Entry 8S7X (electron microscopy, 2.78 A resolution); this record covers chains F and I of the 11 polymer chains in the assembly.

[Chain F]
Molecule: Methyl-coenzyme M reductase subunit alpha
Organism: Methanococcus maripaludis
Notes: EC 2.8.4.1
UniProtKB: A0A2L1CBB0 (A0A2L1CBB0_METMI); residue numbers follow UniProt; this construct covers 1-553
Sequence (553 residues; numbered 1 to 553; the number before each row is that of its first residue):
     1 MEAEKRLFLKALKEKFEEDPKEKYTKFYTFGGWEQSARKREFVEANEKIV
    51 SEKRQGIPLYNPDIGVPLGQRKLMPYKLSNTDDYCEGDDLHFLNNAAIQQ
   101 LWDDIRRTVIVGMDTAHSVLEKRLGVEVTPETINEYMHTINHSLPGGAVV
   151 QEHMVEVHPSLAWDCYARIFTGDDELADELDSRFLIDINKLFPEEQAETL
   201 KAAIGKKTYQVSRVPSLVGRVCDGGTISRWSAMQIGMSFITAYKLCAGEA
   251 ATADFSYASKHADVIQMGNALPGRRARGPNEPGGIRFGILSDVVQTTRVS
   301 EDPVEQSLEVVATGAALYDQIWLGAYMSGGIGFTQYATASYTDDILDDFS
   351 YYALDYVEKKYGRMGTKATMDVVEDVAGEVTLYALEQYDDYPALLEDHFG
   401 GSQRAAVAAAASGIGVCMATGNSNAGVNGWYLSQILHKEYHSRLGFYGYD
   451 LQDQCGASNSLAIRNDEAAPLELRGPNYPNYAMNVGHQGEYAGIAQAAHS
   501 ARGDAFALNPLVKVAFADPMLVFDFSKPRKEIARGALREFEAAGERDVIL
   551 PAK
Disordered / not traced: 1-58
Sequence notes: variant Ser51 (Ala in A0A2L1CBB0)
Modified positions: His261 (N1-methylated histidine; MHS); Arg275 (5-methyl-arginine; AGM); Gln403 (2-methyl-glutamine; MGN); Gly448 (thioglycin; GL3); Cys455 (S-methylcysteine; SMC)
Bound ions: factor 430 Ni: Gln151 (together with 1-thioethanesulfonic acid)
Residues lining bound ligands:
  - factor 430 (F43), molecule 1: Ala148, Val149, Val150, Gln151, Met154, Met233, Gln234, Met237, Ile240, Ala247
  - factor 430 (F43), molecule 2: Gly329, Ile331, Gly332, Phe333, Thr334, Gln335, Tyr336, Phe399, Gly400, Gln403, Gly445, Phe446
  - SHT (O-phosphono-N-{(2E)-7-[(2-sulfoethyl)dithio]hept-2-enoyl}-L-threonine): Leu323, Met327, Ser328, Phe333, Tyr336, Phe446, Tyr447, Ala482, Met483, Asn484
  - Coenzyme B (TP7): Arg229, Lys260, His261

[Chain I]
Molecule: Methyl-coenzyme M reductase operon protein C
Organism: Methanococcus maripaludis
UniProtKB: G0H3B1 (G0H3B1_METMI); residues 1-198 here = UniProt positions 1-198
Sequence (234 residues; each row starts with the number of its first residue; numbers below 1 keep their minus sign (Met-35 is residue -35)):
   -35 MSAWSHPQFEKGGGSGGGSGGSAWSHPQFEKSAGSGMPVGRKEQIVDCRA
    15 VMGLGEGGGLAQRGTFAEGLRNDVVVVAMSPGRRHITKPVCEITYGIREA
    65 GIQTSVLVLDAGGGIPSDAPQGSLGSTFGLKPEEAKQVNRHKLCVIHFGN
   115 VKSHIIYKARLFLKYVDIPTIIVCQTPVDMEDFAAIGIKTKNVMPLESKT
   165 EGKIVEIITGVIRGESAPQKKIDEIIESIKKHLG
Disordered / not traced: -35 to 4
Sequence notes: initiating methionine (-35); expression tag (-34 to 0)
Bound ions: FeFe cofactor Fe site 1: Cys12, Cys55; FeFe cofactor Fe site 2: His49, His118
Residues lining bound ligands:
  - FeFe cofactor (S5Q), molecule 1: Val10, Cys12, Arg13, Leu24, Ala25, Ala31, Ile50, Thr51, Cys55, Thr58, Arg62, Val70
  - FeFe cofactor (S5Q), molecule 2: Met43, Arg48, His49, Gly76, Gly77, Gly78, Ile79, Phe112, Gly113, Asn114, Val115, His118, Ile119, Lys122, Arg177

[Chain F / chain I interface]
Residue-residue contacts (33; chain F residue first):
  Pro62(F) - Ser81(I)
  Asp63(F) - Gly93(I)
  Asp63(F) - Leu94(I)
  Asp63(F) - Leu125(I)
  Asp63(F) - Lys128(I)  salt bridge
  Asp63(F) - Tyr129(I)  hydrogen bond
  Ile64(F) - Gly93(I)
  Ile64(F) - Leu94(I)
  Gly65(F) - Thr91(I)
  Val66(F) - Ala75(I)
  Val66(F) - Thr91(I)
  Pro67(F) - Asp74(I)
  Pro67(F) - Ala75(I)
  Leu68(F) - Arg27(I)  hydrogen bond (backbone-side chain)
  Leu68(F) - Gly89(I)
  Leu68(F) - Ser90(I)
  Gly69(F) - Arg27(I)
  Gln70(F) - Leu18(I)
  Gln70(F) - Gln26(I)  hydrogen bond
  Gln70(F) - Arg27(I)  hydrogen bond
  Leu73(F) - Leu18(I)
  Leu73(F) - Arg27(I)
  Leu73(F) - Pro45(I)  hydrophobic
  Leu73(F) - Gly46(I)
  Pro75(F) - Leu18(I)
  Pro75(F) - Gly21(I)
  Pro75(F) - Gly22(I)
  Tyr84(F) - Glu20(I)
  Tyr84(F) - Gly21(I)
  Glu86(F) - Gly22(I)
  Glu86(F) - Arg47(I)
  Asp88(F) - Arg47(I)
  Asp88(F) - Arg48(I)  salt bridge
Also at the interface, not in a pair above, chain F (17 interface residues in all): Asn61, Met74, Asp89
Also at the interface, not in a pair above, chain I (26 interface residues in all): Gly19, Gly23, Phe92, Lys95, Pro96

[In short]
The interface between chain F and chain I involves 17 residues on one side and 26 on the other, with 4
hydrogen bonds and 2 salt bridges. Polar pairs include Asp63(F)-Lys128(I), Asp88(F)-Arg48(I) and
Asp63(F)-Tyr129(I). Bound to chain F: factor 430, compound SHT and Coenzyme B.
Here chain F is Methyl-coenzyme M reductase subunit alpha and chain I is Methyl-coenzyme M reductase operon
protein C, both from Methanococcus maripaludis. Entry 8S7X (Methyl-coenzyme M reductase activation complex
without the A2 component) was determined by electron microscopy together with 8S7V and 9H1L from the same
study.
